PDB entry 2VKL | X-ray diffraction, 1.65 A resolution | chain A

[Chain A]
Name: RV0948C/MT0975
Organism: Mycobacterium tuberculosis
Notes: EC 5.4.99.5
UniProt: P64767 (Y948_MYCTU); residues 1-90 here correspond to UniProt positions 16-105 (UniProt number = residue number + 15)
Chain sequence (90 residues; each row starts with the number of its first residue):
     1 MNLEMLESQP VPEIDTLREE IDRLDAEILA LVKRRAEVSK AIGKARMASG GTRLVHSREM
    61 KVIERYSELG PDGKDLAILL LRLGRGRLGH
Disordered / not traced: 1-12, 90
Residues lining bound ligands: D-malate (MLT): R18, I21, R35, S39, I42, R58, V62, L81
Reported in the primary citation:
  - binding site for D-malate: R18, R35, R58
  - contacts within the chain: R46-G51 (hydrogen bond), R53-E59 (hydrogen bond)
  - interface residues: L54
  - catalytic residues: R46 (proposed by the authors, not directly observed)
  - mutagenesis - R46K (50-fold), G86A (10-fold): decreased catalytic activity
  - mutagenesis - R87A, L88*, L88A: unchanged catalytic activity
  - mutagenesis - L88A: decreased catalytic activity on MtDS

[Overview]
Chain A binds D-malate. The paper reports the catalytic residue R46; R46K and G86A reduce catalytic activity;
5 substitutions were tested in all.
Chain A is RV0948C/MT0975 (Mycobacterium tuberculosis); the structure, X-ray crystal structure of the
intracellular Chorismate mutase from Mycobactrerium Tuberculosis in complex with malate, was determined by
X-ray diffraction, deposited together with 2W19 and 2W1A.
